Entry 4WQS (X-ray diffraction, 4.31 A resolution (low resolution: residue-level contacts below are approximate; hydrogen-bond / salt-bridge calls are withheld)); this record covers chains D and H of the 8 polymer chains in the assembly.

# Chain D
Molecule: DNA-directed RNA polymerase subunit beta'
Source organism: Thermus thermophilus HB8
Notes: EC 2.7.7.6
UniProt: Q8RQE8 (RPOC_THET8); numbering as in UniProt (aligned over 1-1524)
Sequence (1524 residues; each row starts with the number of its first residue):
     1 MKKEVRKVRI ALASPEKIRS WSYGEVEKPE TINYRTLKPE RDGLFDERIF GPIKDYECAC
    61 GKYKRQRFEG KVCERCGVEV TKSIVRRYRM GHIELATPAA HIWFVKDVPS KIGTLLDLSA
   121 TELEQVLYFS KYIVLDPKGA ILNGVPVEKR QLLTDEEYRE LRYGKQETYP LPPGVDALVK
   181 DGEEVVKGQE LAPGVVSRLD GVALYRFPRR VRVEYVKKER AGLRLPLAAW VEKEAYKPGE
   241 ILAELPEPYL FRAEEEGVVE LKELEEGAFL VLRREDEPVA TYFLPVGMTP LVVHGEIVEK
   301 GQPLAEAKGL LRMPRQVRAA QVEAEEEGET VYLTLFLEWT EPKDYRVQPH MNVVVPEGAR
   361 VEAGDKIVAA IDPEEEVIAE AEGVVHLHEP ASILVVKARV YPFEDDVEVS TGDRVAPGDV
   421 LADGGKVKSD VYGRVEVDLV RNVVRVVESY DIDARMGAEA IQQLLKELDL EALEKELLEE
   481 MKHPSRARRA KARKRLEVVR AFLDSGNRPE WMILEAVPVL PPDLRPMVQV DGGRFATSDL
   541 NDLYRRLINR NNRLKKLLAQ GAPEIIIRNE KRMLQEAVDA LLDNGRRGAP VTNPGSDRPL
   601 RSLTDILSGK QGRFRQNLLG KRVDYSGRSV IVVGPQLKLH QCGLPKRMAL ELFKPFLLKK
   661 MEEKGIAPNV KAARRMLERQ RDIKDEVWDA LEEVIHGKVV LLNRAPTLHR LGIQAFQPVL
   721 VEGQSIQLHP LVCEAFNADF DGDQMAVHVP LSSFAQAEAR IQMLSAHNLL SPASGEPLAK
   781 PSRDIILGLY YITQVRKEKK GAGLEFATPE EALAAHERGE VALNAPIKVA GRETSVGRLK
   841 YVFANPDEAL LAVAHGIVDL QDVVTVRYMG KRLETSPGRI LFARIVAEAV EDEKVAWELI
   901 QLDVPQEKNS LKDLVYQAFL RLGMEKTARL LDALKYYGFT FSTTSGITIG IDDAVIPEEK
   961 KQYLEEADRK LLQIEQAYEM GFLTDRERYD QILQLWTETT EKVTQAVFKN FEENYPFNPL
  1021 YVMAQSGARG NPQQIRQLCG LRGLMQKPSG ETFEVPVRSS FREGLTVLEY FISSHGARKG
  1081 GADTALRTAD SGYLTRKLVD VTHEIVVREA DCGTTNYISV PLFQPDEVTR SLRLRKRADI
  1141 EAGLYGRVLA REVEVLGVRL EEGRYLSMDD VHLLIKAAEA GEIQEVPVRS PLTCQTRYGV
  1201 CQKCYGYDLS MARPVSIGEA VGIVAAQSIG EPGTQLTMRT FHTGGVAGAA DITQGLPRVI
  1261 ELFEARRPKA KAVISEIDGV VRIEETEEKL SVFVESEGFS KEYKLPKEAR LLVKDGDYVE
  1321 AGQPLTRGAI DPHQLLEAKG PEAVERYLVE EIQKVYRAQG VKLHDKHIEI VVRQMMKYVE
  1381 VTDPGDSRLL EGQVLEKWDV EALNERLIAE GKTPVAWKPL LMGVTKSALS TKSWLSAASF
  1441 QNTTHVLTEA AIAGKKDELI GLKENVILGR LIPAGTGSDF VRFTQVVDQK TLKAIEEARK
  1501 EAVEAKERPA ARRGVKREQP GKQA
Not modelled in the structure: 1, 164-453, 1053-1057, 1271-1328, 1506-1524
Ion coordination: Zn2+ site 1 near Cys-73 (its only coordinating residue here); Zn2+ site 2: Cys-1112, Arg-1189, Cys-1194, Cys-1201, Cys-1204

# Chain H
Molecule: 16-nt RNA strand
Sequence (16 nucleotides; row label = number of the first residue in the row):
     1 CCAGCCGGCG CUCGCA

# Chain D / chain H interface
Residue-residue contacts - 29 pairs, chain D then chain H:
  Lys-54(D) with C2(H)
  Asp-55(D) with C2(H)
  Arg-65(D) with C1(H)
  Gln-529(D) with G4(H); C5(H)
  Val-530(D) with G4(H); C5(H)
  Asp-531(D) with G4(H)
  Ala-536(D) with C6(H)
  Gln-611(D) with G8(H)
  Arg-704(D) with G14(H); C15(H)
  Ala-705(D) with G14(H)
  Pro-706(D) with G14(H); C15(H)
  Asn-737(D) with C15(H); A16(H)
  Ala-738(D) with C15(H)
  Asp-739(D) with G14(H); C15(H); A16(H)
  Asp-741(D) with C13(H); G14(H); C15(H)
  Gly-742(D) with C13(H); G14(H)
  Asp-743(D) with G14(H); C15(H)
  Gln-744(D) with C13(H)
Also at the interface, not in a pair above, chain H (12 interface residues in all): A3, G7

# In short
18 residues of chain D and 12 residues of chain H are in contact. Cys-1112(D), Arg-1189(D), Cys-1194(D),
Cys-1201(D) and Cys-1204(D) form the Zn2+ site 2.
Chain D is DNA-directed RNA polymerase subunit beta' (Thermus thermophilus HB8) and chain H is a 16-nt RNA
strand; the structure, Thermus thermophilus RNA polymerase backtracked complex, was determined by X-ray
diffraction together with 4WQT from the same study.
